5T5I - chains J and L of the 12 polymer chains in the assembly; structure by X-ray diffraction, 1.90 A resolution.

[Chain J]
Protein: Tungsten formylmethanofuran dehydrogenase subunit B
Source organism: Methanothermobacter sp. CaT2
Sequence (432 residues; each row starts with the number of its first residue):
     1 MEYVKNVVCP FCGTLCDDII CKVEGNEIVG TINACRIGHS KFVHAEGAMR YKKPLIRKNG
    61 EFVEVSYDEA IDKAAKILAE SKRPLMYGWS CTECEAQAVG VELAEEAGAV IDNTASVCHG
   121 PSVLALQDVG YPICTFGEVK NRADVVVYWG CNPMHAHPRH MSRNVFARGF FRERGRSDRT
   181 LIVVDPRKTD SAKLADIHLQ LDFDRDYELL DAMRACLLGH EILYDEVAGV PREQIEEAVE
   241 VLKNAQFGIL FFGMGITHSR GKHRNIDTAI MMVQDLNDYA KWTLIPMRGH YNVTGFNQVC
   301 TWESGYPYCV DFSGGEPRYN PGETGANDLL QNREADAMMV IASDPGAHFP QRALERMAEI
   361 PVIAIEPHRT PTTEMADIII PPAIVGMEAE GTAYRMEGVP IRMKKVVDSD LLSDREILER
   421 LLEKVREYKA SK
Not modelled in the structure: 432
Ion coordination: 4Fe-4S cluster Fe: C9, C12, C16, C35; K+ site 1: S40, K41, V43 (shared with E18(L) of chain L); tungsten ion: C118 (together with hydrosulfuric acid, molybdopterin guanosine dinucleotide); Ca2+: D128 (shared with 3 residues of chain K); Mg2+: E138 (shared with 2 residues of chain I); K+ site 2: G305 (shared with 3 residues of chain I)
Ligand contacts:
  - hydrosulfuric acid (H2S): T114, C118, G289, H290, V293
  - molybdopterin guanosine dinucleotide (MGD; 2-amino-5,6-dimercapto-7-methyl-3,7,8a,9-tetrahydro-8-oxa-1,3,9,10-tetraaza-anthracen-4-one guanosine dinucleotide), molecule 1: F11, C12, I37, C118, W149, G150, C151, N152, H155, A156, H157, V184, D185, P186, R187, T189, L201, F203, D204, D206, G253, M254, G255, I256, S259, G289, H290
  - molybdopterin guanosine dinucleotide (MGD), molecule 2: K41, C91, T92, T114, V117, C118, M254, H258, H290, Y291, I341, A342, S343, D344, P345, H348, I365, E366, P367, H368, T370, P382, A383, I384, V385, D414
  - 4Fe-4S cluster (SF4): C9, F11, C12, T14, L15, C16, I19, A34, C35, I37, G38, H157, P158, R159

[Chain L]
Protein: Tungsten formylmethanofuran dehydrogenase subunit fwdD
Source organism: Methanothermobacter wolfeii
Sequence (130 residues; row label = number of the first residue in the row):
     1 MRVILNTGRT IWQGQAIESG KDLKMYVDAA AIIQMNPEMM KQLGIAEGDN VKVISEYGDV
    61 VVKAVEAKEP LPEGMVYIPM GPWANRVIRP YTDSTATPSF KNIPVEIIPT DEEVLDMPTL
   121 MKVYGKVGQI
Ion coordination: K+: E18 (shared with S40(J), K41(J), V43(J) of chain J)
Ligand contacts:
  - molybdopterin guanosine dinucleotide (MGD; 2-amino-5,6-dimercapto-7-methyl-3,7,8a,9-tetrahydro-8-oxa-1,3,9,10-tetraaza-anthracen-4-one guanosine dinucleotide), molecule 1: N6, T7, G8, R9, T10, I11, Q13, G14, I17, Y77, M80, K101, N102
  - molybdopterin guanosine dinucleotide (MGD), molecule 2: T7, G8, R9, I17, E18, K21, M80, A84, N85, I88, F100, K101

[How chain J and chain L interact]
Residue-residue contacts - 119 pairs, chain J then chain L:
  F11(J) with E18(L)
  R36(J) with W12(L); Q15(L), hydrogen bond
  I37(J) with I11(L), hydrophobic; G14(L); E18(L)
  S40(J) with Q15(L); E18(L)
  K41(J) with E18(L)
  A45(J) with S19(L)
  G47(J) with L23(L)
  A48(J) with S19(L); D22(L); L23(L)
  M49(J) with D22(L), hydrogen bond (backbone-side chain)
  R57(J) with K126(L); G128(L)
  S116(J) with A96(L); T97(L), hydrogen bond (backbone-side chain)
  V117(J) with F100(L)
  P121(J) with T97(L)
  L124(J) with T95(L)
  N152(J) with E69(L), hydrogen bond
  H155(J) with T10(L); I11(L), hydrogen bond (side chain-backbone); E69(L), salt bridge
  A156(J) with R9(L)
  P158(J) with I11(L), hydrophobic
  P186(J) with P72(L)
  R187(J) with N6(L); E69(L), salt bridge; P70(L); L71(L); Y77(L), hydrogen bond
  K188(J) with E69(L); P70(L), hydrogen bond (backbone-backbone)
  T189(J) with E69(L)
  D190(J) with E69(L), hydrogen bond (backbone-side chain)
  K193(J) with K68(L), hydrogen bond (side chain-backbone)
  F203(J) with I4(L), hydrophobic; M75(L), hydrophobic; N102(L)
  D204(J) with N102(L), hydrogen bond
  M254(J) with R9(L); K101(L)
  H258(J) with S99(L); F100(L); K101(L), hydrogen bond
  K262(J) with Y91(L), hydrogen bond (side chain-backbone); T92(L); D93(L), salt bridge; T95(L); T97(L), hydrogen bond (side chain-backbone); P98(L); S99(L), hydrogen bond
  H263(J) with T95(L)
  P321(J) with S94(L); T95(L)
  G322(J) with S94(L); T95(L); A96(L)
  G325(J) with A96(L)
  N327(J) with A96(L); P98(L)
  D328(J) with T92(L), hydrogen bond; A96(L)
  Q331(J) with P90(L), hydrogen bond (side chain-backbone)
  D344(J) with K21(L), salt bridge
  G346(J) with M121(L)
  A347(J) with G81(L); P82(L); N85(L), hydrogen bond (backbone-side chain)
  H348(J) with K21(L); M80(L); G81(L); N85(L); F100(L)
  F349(J) with N85(L)
  P350(J) with N85(L); I88(L), hydrophobic; P90(L), hydrophobic; P98(L)
  Q351(J) with Y57(L); N85(L), hydrogen bond (backbone-backbone); R86(L), hydrogen bond (side chain-backbone); V87(L); I88(L), hydrogen bond (side chain-backbone); P90(L); Y124(L)
  R352(J) with P90(L); Y91(L)
  L354(J) with M121(L), hydrophobic; Y124(L), hydrophobic
  M357(J) with K126(L), hydrogen bond (backbone-side chain)
  A358(J) with Y124(L); K126(L); V127(L), hydrogen bond (backbone-backbone); Q129(L)
  E359(J) with Q129(L), hydrogen bond (backbone-side chain)
  I360(J) with K126(L), hydrogen bond (backbone-side chain); Q129(L)
  P361(J) with Q129(L)
  V362(J) with K126(L)
  R369(J) with K21(L); D22(L); P118(L)
  T370(J) with M117(L)
  P371(J) with K21(L); M117(L); M121(L), hydrophobic
  E374(J) with M117(L); P118(L)
  M375(J) with Y124(L), hydrophobic; K126(L), hydrogen bond (backbone-side chain)
  D377(J) with K126(L), salt bridge; G128(L); Q129(L), hydrogen bond (side chain-backbone); I130(L)
  I378(J) with I130(L), hydrophobic
Also at the interface, not in a pair above, chain J (68 interface residues in all): E46, I77, A115, M154, G255, T257, S259, Y308, C309, E355
Also at the interface, not in a pair above, chain L (56 interface residues in all): I17, G20, Y26, Q34, R89, G125

[Summary]
The interface between chain J and chain L involves 68 residues on one side and 56 on the other, with 26
hydrogen bonds and 5 salt bridges. Among the polar pairs are H155(J)-E69(L), R187(J)-E69(L) and
K262(J)-D93(L).
Chain J is Tungsten formylmethanofuran dehydrogenase subunit B (Methanothermobacter sp. CaT2) and chain L is
Tungsten formylmethanofuran dehydrogenase subunit fwdD (Methanothermobacter wolfeii); the structure,
Tungsten-containing formylmethanofuran dehydrogenase from methanothermobacter wolfeii, orthorhombic form at
1.9 A, was determined by X-ray diffraction together with 5T5M and 5T61 from the same study.
